PDB entry 1QZZ | X-ray diffraction, 2.10 A resolution | chain A

Chain A:
Protein: aclacinomycin-10-hydroxylase
From: Streptomyces purpurascens
Reference sequence: Q54527 (Q54527_9ACTO); residue numbers follow UniProt; this construct covers 1-374
Sequence (374 residues; row label = number of the first residue in the row):
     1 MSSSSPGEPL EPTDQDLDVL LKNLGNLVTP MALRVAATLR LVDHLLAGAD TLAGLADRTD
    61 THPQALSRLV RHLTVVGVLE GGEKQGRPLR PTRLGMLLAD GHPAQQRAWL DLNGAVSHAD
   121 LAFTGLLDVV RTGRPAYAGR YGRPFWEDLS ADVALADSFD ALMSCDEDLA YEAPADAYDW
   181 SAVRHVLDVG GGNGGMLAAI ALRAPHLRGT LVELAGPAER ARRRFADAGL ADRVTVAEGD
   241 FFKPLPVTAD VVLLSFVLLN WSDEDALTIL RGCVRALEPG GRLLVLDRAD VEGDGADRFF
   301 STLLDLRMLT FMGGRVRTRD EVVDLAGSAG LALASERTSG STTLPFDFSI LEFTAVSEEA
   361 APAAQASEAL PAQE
Unresolved in the structure: 1-9, 85, 289-295, 358-374
Swiss-Prot annotation at these positions:
  - binding site (S-adenosyl-L-methionine): Tyr171, Gly190, Glu213, Asp240, Phe241, Ser255
  - site: Asn260 (Required for 4-O-methylation activity), Arg307 (Required for 10-decarboxylative hydroxylation activity)
  - mutagenesis: Cys165 (C165S: Approximately equally active as the native enzyme), Gly190 to Gly194 (Completely abolishes both the methylation and hydroxylation activities with 10-carboxy-13-deoxycarminomycin), Asn260 (N260A: Does not affect hydroxylation of 10-carboxy-13-deoxycarminomycin but abolishes the methylation activity), Arg307 (R307A: Abolishes hydroxylation of 10-carboxy-13-deoxycarminomycin)
Residues lining bound ligands: S-adenosylmethionine (SAM): Trp146, Tyr171, Gly190, Gly191, Gly192, Val212, Glu213, Leu214, Pro217, Gly239, Asp240, Phe241, Phe242, Ser255, Phe256, Val257, Asn260, Trp261

In short:
Chain A binds S-adenosylmethionine. Curated annotation (UniProt) lists 6 S-adenosyl-L-methionine-binding
residues and 8 mutagenesis sites.
Chain A is aclacinomycin-10-hydroxylase (Streptomyces purpurascens); the structure, Crystal structure of
aclacinomycin-10-hydroxylase (RdmB) in complex with S-adenosyl-L-methionine (SAM), was determined by X-ray
diffraction, deposited together with 1R00.
